PDB entry 3U0K | X-ray diffraction, 2.10 A resolution | chains B and A

# Chain B
Name: RCaMP
Organism: Entacmaea quadricolor
UniProtKB: K4DIE3 (K4DIE3_ENTQU); residues 11-213 here correspond to UniProt positions 1-203 (UniProt number = residue number - 10)
Chain sequence (213 residues; numbered 1 to 213; the number before each row is that of its first residue):
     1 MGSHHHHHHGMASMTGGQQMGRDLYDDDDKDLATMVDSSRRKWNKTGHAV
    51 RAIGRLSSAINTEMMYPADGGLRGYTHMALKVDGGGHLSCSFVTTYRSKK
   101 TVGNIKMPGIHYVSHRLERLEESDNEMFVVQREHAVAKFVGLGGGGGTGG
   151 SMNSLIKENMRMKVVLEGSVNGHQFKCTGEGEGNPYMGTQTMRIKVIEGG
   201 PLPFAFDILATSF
Disordered / not traced: 1-34
Sequence notes: initiating methionine (1); expression tag (2-10)
Modified / non-standard residues: Phe-213 (phenylalanine amide; NFA)

# Chain A
Name: RCaMP
Organism: Entacmaea quadricolor
UniProtKB: K4DIE3 (K4DIE3_ENTQU); residues 217-442 here correspond to UniProt positions 207-432 (UniProt number = residue number - 10)
Chain sequence (227 residues; row label = number of the first residue in the row; note: 2 numbers in that range are skipped by the numbering (no residue carries them; nothing is unmodelled there)):
   214 M
   217 SRTFIKYPKGIPDFFKQSFPEGFTWERVTRYEDGGVITVMQDTSLEDGCL
   267 VYHAQVRGVNFPSNGAVMQKKTKGWEPTRDQLTEEQIAEFKEAFSLFDKD
   317 GDGTITTKELGTVMRSLGQNPTEAELQDMINEVDADGDGTIDFPEFLIMM
   367 ARKMKDTDSEEEIREAFRVFDKDGNGYISAAELRHVMTNLGEKLTDEEVD
   417 EMIREADIDGDGQVNYEEFVQMMTAK
Disordered / not traced: 370-375, 441-442
Sequence notes: chromophore (214, 214, 214)
Modified / non-standard residues: Met-214 (chromophore; CRK)
Covalent attachments: covalent link Met-214/Ser-217
Bound ions: Ca2+ site 1: Asp-314, Asp-316, Asp-318, Thr-320, Glu-325; Ca2+ site 2: Asp-350, Asp-352, Asp-354, Thr-356, Glu-361; Ca2+ site 3: Asp-387, Asp-389, Asn-391, Tyr-393, Glu-398; Ca2+ site 4: Asp-423, Asp-425, Asp-427, Gln-429, Glu-434
From the paper describing this entry:
  - mutagenesis - A270V: decreased binding to Ca2+

# Interface between chain B and chain A
Contacting residue pairs - 266 pairs, chain B then chain A:
  Val-36(B) / Glu-301(A)
  Ser-39(B) / Glu-417(A)  hydrogen bond (side chain-backbone)
  Ser-39(B) / Met-418(A)
  Ser-39(B) / Glu-421(A)
  Arg-40(B) / Glu-421(A)  salt bridge
  Arg-40(B) / Met-438(A)
  Arg-41(B) / Glu-308(A)  salt bridge
  Lys-42(B) / Glu-408(A)  salt bridge
  Lys-42(B) / Leu-410(A)
  Lys-42(B) / Glu-414(A)
  Lys-42(B) / Met-418(A)
  Trp-43(B) / Met-418(A)  hydrogen bond (side chain-backbone)
  Trp-43(B) / Ala-422(A)  hydrophobic
  Trp-43(B) / Met-438(A)  hydrophobic
  Trp-43(B) / Met-439(A)  hydrophobic
  Asn-44(B) / Glu-305(A)  hydrogen bond
  Lys-45(B) / Glu-308(A)
  Lys-45(B) / Leu-312(A)
  Lys-45(B) / Glu-408(A)  salt bridge
  Thr-46(B) / Phe-386(A)
  Thr-46(B) / Met-403(A)  hydrogen bond
  Gly-47(B) / Met-439(A)
  His-48(B) / Glu-305(A)  salt bridge
  His-48(B) / Phe-306(A)
  His-48(B) / Ala-309(A)
  His-48(B) / Met-366(A)
  Ala-49(B) / Phe-313(A)
  Val-50(B) / Met-439(A)  hydrophobic
  Arg-51(B) / Lys-369(A)
  Arg-51(B) / Met-439(A)  hydrogen bond (side chain-backbone)
  Ala-52(B) / Phe-313(A)  hydrophobic
  Ala-52(B) / Met-365(A)  hydrophobic
  Ala-52(B) / Met-366(A)  hydrophobic
  Ala-52(B) / Lys-369(A)
  Ile-53(B) / Phe-313(A)  hydrophobic
  Ile-53(B) / Leu-326(A)  hydrophobic
  Ile-53(B) / Met-330(A)  hydrophobic
  Ile-53(B) / Leu-333(A)  hydrophobic
  Ile-53(B) / Gln-335(A)
  Ile-53(B) / Met-345(A)
  Gly-54(B) / Lys-369(A)  hydrogen bond (backbone-side chain)
  Gly-54(B) / Glu-378(A)
  Arg-55(B) / Lys-369(A)
  Arg-55(B) / Glu-378(A)
  Ser-57(B) / Arg-368(A)
  Ser-58(B) / Arg-368(A)  hydrogen bond (backbone-backbone)
  Ile-60(B) / Asp-296(A)
  Ile-60(B) / Ala-367(A)
  Asn-61(B) / Glu-292(A)
  Asn-61(B) / Pro-293(A)  hydrogen bond (side chain-backbone)
  Asn-61(B) / Thr-294(A)
  Asn-61(B) / Arg-295(A)  hydrogen bond (backbone-backbone)
  Asn-61(B) / Asp-296(A)  hydrogen bond (backbone-backbone)
  Thr-62(B) / Thr-294(A)
  Thr-62(B) / Asp-296(A)  hydrogen bond (side chain-backbone)
  Thr-62(B) / Gln-297(A)
  Glu-63(B) / Met-214(A)
  Glu-63(B) / Arg-218(A)  salt bridge
  Glu-63(B) / Thr-294(A)
  Met-64(B) / Pro-360(A)
  Met-64(B) / Leu-363(A)  hydrophobic
  Met-64(B) / Ile-364(A)  hydrophobic
  Met-65(B) / Arg-218(A)
  Tyr-66(B) / Phe-359(A)
  Tyr-66(B) / Pro-360(A)  hydrophobic
  Gly-70(B) / Phe-230(A)
  Leu-72(B) / Phe-230(A)  hydrophobic
  Tyr-75(B) / Ala-351(A)  hydrophobic
  Tyr-75(B) / Pro-360(A)
  His-77(B) / Ile-364(A)
  His-77(B) / Arg-368(A)
  Met-78(B) / Met-214(A)
  Met-78(B) / Trp-291(A)  hydrophobic
  Met-78(B) / Thr-294(A)
  Ala-79(B) / Trp-291(A)
  Ala-79(B) / Glu-292(A)  hydrogen bond (backbone-backbone)
  Leu-80(B) / Thr-288(A)
  Leu-80(B) / Gly-290(A)
  Leu-80(B) / Trp-291(A)  hydrophobic
  Lys-81(B) / Thr-288(A)
  Lys-81(B) / Lys-289(A)  hydrogen bond (backbone-backbone)
  Lys-81(B) / Gly-290(A)  hydrogen bond (backbone-backbone)
  Lys-81(B) / Glu-292(A)
  Val-82(B) / Ala-282(A)  hydrophobic
  Val-82(B) / Lys-287(A)
  Asp-83(B) / Lys-287(A)  hydrogen bond (backbone-backbone)
  Asp-83(B) / Lys-289(A)
  His-87(B) / Glu-248(A)
  His-87(B) / Glu-292(A)  salt bridge
  Leu-88(B) / Glu-248(A)
  Leu-88(B) / Asp-249(A)
  Ser-89(B) / Tyr-247(A)
  Ser-89(B) / Glu-248(A)  hydrogen bond (backbone-backbone)
  Cys-90(B) / Thr-245(A)
  Cys-90(B) / Arg-246(A)
  Cys-90(B) / Tyr-247(A)  hydrophobic
  Cys-90(B) / Trp-291(A)  hydrophobic
  Ser-91(B) / Val-244(A)
  Ser-91(B) / Thr-245(A)
  Ser-91(B) / Arg-246(A)  hydrogen bond (backbone-backbone)
  Phe-92(B) / Arg-243(A)
  Phe-92(B) / Val-244(A)
  Phe-92(B) / Thr-245(A)
  Val-93(B) / Glu-242(A)
  Val-93(B) / Arg-243(A)
  Val-93(B) / Val-244(A)  hydrogen bond (backbone-backbone)
  Val-93(B) / Ala-351(A)  hydrophobic
  Thr-94(B) / Trp-241(A)
  Thr-94(B) / Glu-242(A)
  Thr-94(B) / Arg-243(A)  hydrogen bond
  Thr-95(B) / Trp-241(A)
  Thr-95(B) / Glu-242(A)  hydrogen bond (backbone-backbone)
  Tyr-96(B) / Met-214(A)
  Tyr-96(B) / Arg-218(A)  hydrogen bond
  Tyr-96(B) / Phe-230(A)
  Tyr-96(B) / Phe-231(A)  hydrophobic
  Tyr-96(B) / Thr-240(A)
  Tyr-96(B) / Trp-241(A)  hydrophobic
  Tyr-96(B) / Arg-243(A)  hydrogen bond
  Arg-97(B) / Phe-239(A)
  Arg-97(B) / Thr-240(A)  hydrogen bond (backbone-backbone)
  Ser-98(B) / Phe-230(A)
  Ser-98(B) / Ser-234(A)
  Ser-98(B) / Gly-238(A)
  Lys-99(B) / Glu-237(A)  hydrogen bond (side chain-backbone)
  Lys-99(B) / Gly-238(A)  hydrogen bond (backbone-backbone)
  Lys-99(B) / Phe-239(A)
  Lys-99(B) / Asp-258(A)  salt bridge
  Lys-99(B) / Thr-259(A)  hydrogen bond (side chain-backbone)
  Lys-99(B) / Ser-260(A)  hydrogen bond
  Lys-100(B) / Gln-233(A)
  Lys-100(B) / Ser-234(A)
  Lys-100(B) / Phe-235(A)  hydrogen bond (side chain-backbone)
  Lys-100(B) / Pro-236(A)
  Lys-100(B) / Glu-237(A)  salt bridge
  Ile-105(B) / Gln-233(A)
  Ile-105(B) / Ser-234(A)
  Lys-106(B) / Pro-228(A)
  Lys-106(B) / Gln-233(A)  hydrogen bond (backbone-side chain)
  Met-107(B) / Pro-228(A)
  Met-107(B) / Phe-230(A)  hydrophobic
  Pro-108(B) / Pro-228(A)
  His-111(B) / Tyr-223(A)  hydrogen bond
  His-111(B) / Ile-227(A)
  Tyr-112(B) / Gln-297(A)
  Tyr-112(B) / Leu-298(A)
  Val-113(B) / Ile-221(A)  hydrophobic
  Val-113(B) / Thr-294(A)
  Ser-114(B) / Thr-294(A)
  His-115(B) / Met-214(A)
  His-115(B) / Pro-293(A)
  His-115(B) / Thr-294(A)  hydrogen bond (backbone-backbone)
  Arg-116(B) / Pro-293(A)
  Arg-116(B) / Arg-295(A)
  Leu-117(B) / Met-214(A)
  Leu-117(B) / Trp-291(A)
  Asn-125(B) / Lys-286(A)
  Glu-126(B) / Lys-286(A)  salt bridge
  Gln-131(B) / Met-214(A)
  Glu-133(B) / Met-214(A)
  Ala-135(B) / Ile-221(A)
  Ala-135(B) / Lys-222(A)  hydrogen bond (backbone-backbone)
  Val-136(B) / Lys-222(A)
  Ala-137(B) / Ile-221(A)
  Ala-137(B) / Lys-222(A)  hydrogen bond (backbone-backbone)
  Ala-137(B) / Tyr-223(A)  hydrophobic
  Ala-137(B) / Pro-224(A)
  Lys-138(B) / Ile-227(A)
  Lys-138(B) / Gln-297(A)  hydrogen bond
  Phe-139(B) / Ile-227(A)
  Val-140(B) / Gln-297(A)
  Val-140(B) / Leu-298(A)
  Val-140(B) / Glu-300(A)
  Val-140(B) / Ile-303(A)  hydrophobic
  Gly-141(B) / Glu-300(A)
  Gly-147(B) / Gly-226(A)
  Thr-148(B) / Gly-226(A)
  Thr-148(B) / Pro-228(A)
  Gly-149(B) / Lys-225(A)  hydrogen bond (backbone-backbone)
  Gly-150(B) / Pro-228(A)
  Gly-150(B) / Gln-233(A)
  Ser-151(B) / Gln-233(A)
  Asn-153(B) / Lys-232(A)  hydrogen bond (side chain-backbone)
  Asn-153(B) / Gln-233(A)
  Asn-153(B) / Phe-235(A)  hydrogen bond (side chain-backbone)
  Leu-155(B) / Pro-236(A)  hydrophobic
  Leu-155(B) / Leu-261(A)  hydrophobic
  Ile-156(B) / Phe-235(A)  hydrophobic
  Met-160(B) / Phe-220(A)
  Met-160(B) / Leu-261(A)  hydrophobic
  Met-160(B) / Gly-264(A)
  Arg-161(B) / Cys-265(A)
  Arg-161(B) / Leu-266(A)  hydrogen bond (backbone-backbone)
  Met-162(B) / Ser-217(A)  hydrogen bond
  Met-162(B) / Phe-220(A)  hydrophobic
  Met-162(B) / Cys-265(A)  hydrophobic
  Met-162(B) / Leu-266(A)
  Met-162(B) / Tyr-268(A)
  Lys-163(B) / Cys-265(A)
  Lys-163(B) / Leu-266(A)  hydrogen bond (backbone-backbone)
  Lys-163(B) / Val-267(A)
  Lys-163(B) / Tyr-268(A)  hydrogen bond (backbone-backbone)
  Val-164(B) / Tyr-268(A)
  Val-165(B) / Tyr-268(A)  hydrogen bond (backbone-backbone)
  Val-165(B) / His-269(A)
  Val-165(B) / Ala-270(A)  hydrogen bond (backbone-backbone)
  Leu-166(B) / Ala-270(A)
  Leu-166(B) / Val-272(A)  hydrophobic
  Glu-167(B) / Ala-270(A)  hydrogen bond (backbone-backbone)
  Glu-167(B) / Gln-271(A)
  Glu-167(B) / Val-272(A)  hydrogen bond (backbone-backbone)
  Gly-168(B) / Val-272(A)
  Ser-169(B) / Val-272(A)  hydrogen bond (backbone-backbone)
  Ser-169(B) / Arg-273(A)
  Ser-169(B) / Gly-274(A)  hydrogen bond (backbone-backbone)
  Val-170(B) / Gly-274(A)
  Asn-171(B) / Gly-274(A)  hydrogen bond (backbone-backbone)
  Asn-171(B) / Val-275(A)
  Asn-171(B) / Asn-276(A)  hydrogen bond (side chain-backbone)
  Asn-171(B) / Phe-277(A)  hydrogen bond (side chain-backbone)
  Asn-171(B) / Met-284(A)
  Phe-175(B) / Val-272(A)  hydrophobic
  Gly-183(B) / Phe-220(A)
  Asn-184(B) / Phe-220(A)
  Pro-185(B) / Thr-219(A)
  Pro-185(B) / Phe-220(A)  hydrophobic
  Pro-185(B) / Ile-221(A)
  Pro-185(B) / Lys-232(A)  hydrogen bond (backbone-side chain)
  Tyr-186(B) / Lys-222(A)
  Tyr-186(B) / Lys-232(A)
  Met-187(B) / Lys-222(A)
  Gly-188(B) / Phe-220(A)
  Gly-188(B) / Lys-222(A)
  Thr-189(B) / Phe-220(A)
  Gln-190(B) / Met-214(A)
  Gln-190(B) / Ser-217(A)  hydrogen bond
  Gln-190(B) / Phe-220(A)
  Met-192(B) / Met-214(A)
  Met-192(B) / Ser-217(A)
  Met-192(B) / Tyr-268(A)  hydrophobic
  Leu-202(B) / Lys-286(A)  hydrogen bond (backbone-side chain)
  Pro-203(B) / Met-284(A)
  Phe-204(B) / Val-283(A)
  Phe-204(B) / Met-284(A)  hydrophobic
  Phe-204(B) / Lys-286(A)  hydrogen bond (backbone-side chain)
  Ala-205(B) / Val-283(A)  hydrogen bond (backbone-backbone)
  Ala-205(B) / Lys-286(A)
  Ala-205(B) / Thr-288(A)
  Asp-207(B) / Thr-288(A)  hydrogen bond
  Asp-207(B) / Lys-289(A)
  Asp-207(B) / Gly-290(A)  hydrogen bond (side chain-backbone)
  Asp-207(B) / Trp-291(A)  hydrogen bond (backbone-side chain)
  Ile-208(B) / Tyr-247(A)
  Ile-208(B) / Ile-253(A)
  Ile-208(B) / Val-283(A)  hydrophobic
  Ala-210(B) / Met-214(A)
  Ala-210(B) / Trp-291(A)
  Thr-211(B) / Met-214(A)
  Thr-211(B) / Arg-243(A)  hydrogen bond (backbone-side chain)
  Ser-212(B) / Trp-241(A)
  Ser-212(B) / Val-255(A)
  Ser-212(B) / Ala-270(A)
  Phe-213(B) / Met-214(A)
  Phe-213(B) / Ser-217(A)
  Phe-213(B) / Gln-257(A)  hydrogen bond (backbone-side chain)
  Phe-213(B) / Tyr-268(A)
Other interface residues (no listed pair), chain B (123 interface residues in all): Asp-37, Leu-56, Gly-71, Arg-73, Thr-76, Ile-110, Leu-142, Gly-145, Gly-172, Leu-209
Other interface residues (no listed pair), chain A (117 interface residues in all): Val-329, Asp-352, Asp-358, Glu-361, Phe-362, Ala-382, Leu-399, Leu-406, Val-430, Phe-435, Thr-440

# Overview
123 residues of chain B face 117 of chain A across their interface, with 60 hydrogen bonds and 10 salt
bridges. Polar contacts include Arg-40(B)/Glu-421(A), Arg-41(B)/Glu-308(A) and Lys-42(B)/Glu-408(A).
Asp-314(A), Asp-316(A), Asp-318(A), Thr-320(A) and Glu-325(A) form the Ca2+ site 1. The paper reports that
A270V of chain A reduces binding to Ca2+.
Chain B is RCaMP and chain A is RCaMP, both from Entacmaea quadricolor; the structure, Crystal Structure of
the genetically encoded calcium indicator RCaMP, was determined by X-ray diffraction, deposited together with
4I2Y, 3U0L, 3U0M and 3U0N.
